Entry 5IEN (X-ray diffraction, 2.09 A resolution); this record covers chain A.

== Chain A ==
Protein: CDL2.2
Source organism: synthetic construct
Notes: fragment: computational design
Chain sequence (137 residues; numbered 1 to 137; the number before each row is that of its first residue):
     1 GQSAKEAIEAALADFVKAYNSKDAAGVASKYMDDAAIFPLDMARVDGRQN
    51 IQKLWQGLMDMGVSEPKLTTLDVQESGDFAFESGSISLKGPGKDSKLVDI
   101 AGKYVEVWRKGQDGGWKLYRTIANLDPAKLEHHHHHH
Not modelled in the structure: 1, 129-130, 133-137
Ligand contacts: 25-hydroxyvitamin d3 (VDY; 3-{2-[1-(5-hydroxy-1,5-dimethyl-hexyl)-7a-methyl-octahydro-inden-4-ylidene]-ethylidene}-4-methylene-cyclohexanol): Leu12, Phe15, Tyr31, Ile37, Pro39, Met42, Leu54, Trp55, Leu58, Met61, Val63, Leu68, Ile86, Leu88, Pro91, Ile100, Tyr104, Glu106, Leu118, Thr121, Ala123, Leu125, Glu131
Reported in the primary citation:
  - binding site for 25-hydroxyvitamin d3: Leu12, Phe15, Met42, Thr121
  - conformationally variable residues (loop rearrangement): Pro39 to Arg44

== Overview ==
Bound to chain A: 25-hydroxyvitamin d3. From the paper: a binding site for 25-hydroxyvitamin d3 at Leu12,
Phe15 and Met42 among others; conformational variability at Pro39.
Chain A is CDL2.2 (synthetic construct); the structure, Structure of CDL2.2, a computationally designed
Vitamin-D3 binder, was determined by X-ray diffraction together with 5IEO from the same study.
